Entry 6RDJ (electron microscopy, 2.90 A resolution); this record covers chains T and Y of the 20 polymer chains in the assembly.

# Chain T
Protein: ATP synthase subunit alpha
From: Polytomella sp. Pringsheim 198.80
Reference sequence: A0ZW40 (A0ZW40_9CHLO); numbering as in UniProt (aligned over 1-562)
Amino-acid sequence (562 residues; numbered 1 to 562; the number before each row is that of its first residue):
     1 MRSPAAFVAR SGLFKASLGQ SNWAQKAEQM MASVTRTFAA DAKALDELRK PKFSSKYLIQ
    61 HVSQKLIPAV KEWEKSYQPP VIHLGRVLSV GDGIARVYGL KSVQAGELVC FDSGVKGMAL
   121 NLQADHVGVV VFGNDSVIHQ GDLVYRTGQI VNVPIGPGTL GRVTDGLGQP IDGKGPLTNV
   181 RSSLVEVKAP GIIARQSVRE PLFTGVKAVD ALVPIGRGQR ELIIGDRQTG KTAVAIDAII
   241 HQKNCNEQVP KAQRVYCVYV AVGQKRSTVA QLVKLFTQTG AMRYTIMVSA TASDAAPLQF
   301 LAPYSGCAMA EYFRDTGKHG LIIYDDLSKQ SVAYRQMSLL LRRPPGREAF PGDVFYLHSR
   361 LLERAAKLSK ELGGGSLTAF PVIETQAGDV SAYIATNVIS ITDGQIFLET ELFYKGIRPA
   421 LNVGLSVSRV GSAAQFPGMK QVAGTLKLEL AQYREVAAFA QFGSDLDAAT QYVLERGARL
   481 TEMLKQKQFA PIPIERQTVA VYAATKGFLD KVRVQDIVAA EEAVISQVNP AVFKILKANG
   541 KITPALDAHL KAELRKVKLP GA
Unresolved in the structure: 1-84
Sequence notes: conflict Arg-266 (Lys in A0ZW40)
Bound ions: Mg2+: Thr-232 (together with ATP)
Residues lining bound ligands:
  - ADP (adenosine-5'-diphosphate): Val-427, Ser-428, Arg-429
  - ATP (adenosine-5'-triphosphate): Arg-227, Gln-228, Thr-229, Gly-230, Lys-231, Thr-232, Ala-233, Glu-384, Phe-413, Arg-418, Pro-419, Gln-486, Lys-487, Gln-488

# Chain Y
Protein: ATP synthase subunit beta
From: Polytomella sp. Pringsheim 198.80
Notes: EC 7.1.2.2
Reference sequence: A0ZW41 (A0ZW41_9CHLO); residue numbers follow UniProt; this construct covers 1-574
Amino-acid sequence (574 residues; row label = number of the first residue in the row):
     1 MALRYAAGLA KNVVQRQGAS LNIARAFAAE PAPAIDAGYV SQVIGPVVDV RFDGELPSIL
    61 SSLEVEGHSV RLVLEVAQHM GDNTVRCIAM DSTDGLVRGQ KVVDTGSPIK VPVGRGTLGR
   121 IMNVIGEPVD EQGPIDAADI WSIHREAPEF TEQSTEQEIL VTGIKVVDLL APYQRGGKIG
   181 LFGGAGVGKT VLIMELINNV AKAHGGFSVF AGVGERTREG NDLYREMIES GVIKLGAERG
   241 NSKCTLVYGQ MNEPPGARAR VALTGLTVAE YFRDIEGQDV LLFVDNIFRF TQANSEVSAL
   301 LGRIPSAVGY QPTLATDLGG LQERITTTTK GSITSVQAVY VPADDLTDPA PATTFAHLDA
   361 TTVLSRSIAE LGIYPAVDPL DSTSRMLNPN VIGAEHYNVA RGVQKVLQDY KNLQDIIAIL
   421 GMDELSEEDK LTVARARKIQ RFLSQPFQVA EVFTGTPGKY VDLADTISGF QGVLTGKYDD
   481 LPEMAFYMVG DIKEVKEKAD KMAKDIASRK EADNKKVSEE LKDIPSLDKL VSEIKEVVIE
   541 EDDGLEEDFK AEALSSETVV LNEEGKSVPL PKKN
Unresolved in the structure: 1-35, 557-574
Sequence notes: conflict Ala-350 (Gly in A0ZW41), Leu-387 (Arg in A0ZW41)
Bound ions: Mg2+: Thr-190 (together with ADP)
Residues lining bound ligands:
  - ADP (adenosine-5'-diphosphate): Gly-184, Ala-185, Gly-186, Val-187, Gly-188, Lys-189, Thr-190, Val-191, Arg-216, Tyr-374, Phe-447, Ala-450, Phe-453, Thr-454
  - ATP (adenosine-5'-triphosphate): Thr-383, Ser-384, Arg-385, Leu-387, Asn-388, Tyr-397

# Interface between chain T and chain Y
Pairs across the interface (135; chain T residue first):
  Gly-99(T) / Arg-98(Y)  hydrogen bond (backbone-side chain)
  Leu-100(T) / Arg-98(Y)  hydrogen bond (backbone-side chain)
  Lys-101(T) / Arg-98(Y)
  Ser-102(T) / Val-97(Y)
  Val-103(T) / Leu-96(Y)
  Val-103(T) / Val-97(Y)
  Gln-104(T) / Gly-95(Y)
  Gln-104(T) / Leu-96(Y)
  Gln-104(T) / Val-97(Y)
  Ala-105(T) / Val-43(Y)  hydrophobic
  Ala-105(T) / Thr-93(Y)
  Ala-105(T) / Asp-94(Y)
  Ala-105(T) / Gly-95(Y)  hydrogen bond (backbone-backbone)
  Ala-105(T) / Leu-96(Y)  hydrogen bond (backbone-backbone)
  Leu-120(T) / Val-43(Y)
  Asn-121(T) / Ile-44(Y)
  Leu-122(T) / Gln-42(Y)
  Leu-122(T) / Val-43(Y)  hydrogen bond (backbone-backbone)
  Leu-122(T) / Leu-96(Y)
  Leu-122(T) / Arg-98(Y)
  Gln-123(T) / Ile-44(Y)
  Gln-123(T) / Arg-98(Y)  hydrogen bond (backbone-side chain)
  Ala-124(T) / Ser-41(Y)
  His-126(T) / Arg-98(Y)
  Val-127(T) / Arg-98(Y)
  Pro-157(T) / Leu-545(Y)  hydrophobic
  Pro-157(T) / Phe-549(Y)
  Leu-160(T) / Leu-545(Y)  hydrophobic
  Asn-179(T) / Glu-546(Y)
  Asn-179(T) / Phe-549(Y)
  Asn-179(T) / Lys-550(Y)
  Val-180(T) / Phe-549(Y)
  Arg-181(T) / Phe-549(Y)
  Lys-188(T) / Asp-91(Y)  salt bridge
  Lys-188(T) / Asn-252(Y)
  Lys-188(T) / Glu-253(Y)
  Ala-189(T) / Asn-252(Y)
  Pro-190(T) / Thr-217(Y)
  Gly-191(T) / Thr-217(Y)
  Ile-192(T) / Ile-121(Y)  hydrophobic
  Ile-192(T) / Thr-217(Y)
  Ile-192(T) / Asn-221(Y)  hydrogen bond (backbone-side chain)
  Ile-192(T) / Tyr-248(Y)  hydrophobic
  Ile-193(T) / Val-129(Y)
  Ile-193(T) / Asp-130(Y)
  Ile-193(T) / Glu-131(Y)
  Ile-193(T) / Tyr-224(Y)  hydrophobic
  Ile-193(T) / Arg-225(Y)
  Arg-195(T) / Thr-217(Y)
  Arg-195(T) / Asn-221(Y)  hydrogen bond (backbone-side chain)
  Gln-196(T) / Asn-221(Y)
  Arg-220(T) / Arg-216(Y)
  Arg-220(T) / Met-251(Y)
  Glu-247(T) / Ile-539(Y)
  Gln-248(T) / Ile-539(Y)
  Val-249(T) / Ile-539(Y)
  Pro-250(T) / Val-538(Y)
  Pro-250(T) / Glu-540(Y)
  Lys-251(T) / Glu-540(Y)  hydrogen bond (backbone-side chain)
  Lys-251(T) / Asp-543(Y)
  Arg-254(T) / Glu-540(Y)
  Arg-254(T) / Glu-541(Y)
  Arg-254(T) / Asp-543(Y)  salt bridge
  Tyr-256(T) / Asp-543(Y)
  Tyr-256(T) / Leu-545(Y)  hydrophobic
  Arg-283(T) / Glu-541(Y)
  Arg-283(T) / Asp-543(Y)  salt bridge
  Tyr-284(T) / Asp-543(Y)
  Tyr-312(T) / Phe-549(Y)
  Tyr-312(T) / Glu-552(Y)
  Thr-316(T) / Glu-552(Y)
  Lys-318(T) / Leu-545(Y)
  Arg-343(T) / Ile-44(Y)
  Arg-343(T) / Gly-45(Y)
  Pro-344(T) / Ala-299(Y)
  Arg-347(T) / Val-308(Y)
  Arg-347(T) / Gly-309(Y)
  Gly-352(T) / Glu-296(Y)
  Asp-353(T) / Pro-46(Y)
  Asp-353(T) / Glu-296(Y)
  Asp-353(T) / Leu-300(Y)
  Phe-355(T) / Met-251(Y)  hydrophobic
  Phe-355(T) / Arg-289(Y)
  Phe-355(T) / Gln-292(Y)
  Phe-355(T) / Glu-296(Y)
  Tyr-356(T) / Asn-252(Y)
  Tyr-356(T) / Glu-253(Y)
  Tyr-356(T) / Pro-254(Y)
  Tyr-356(T) / Pro-255(Y)
  Tyr-356(T) / Arg-258(Y)
  Tyr-356(T) / Glu-296(Y)
  Ser-359(T) / Met-251(Y)  hydrogen bond (side chain-backbone)
  Glu-363(T) / Arg-216(Y)
  Glu-363(T) / Thr-217(Y)  hydrogen bond
  Glu-363(T) / Met-251(Y)
  Glu-363(T) / Asn-252(Y)
  Ser-391(T) / Ala-343(Y)
  Thr-396(T) / Tyr-340(Y)  hydrogen bond (backbone-side chain)
  Thr-396(T) / Pro-342(Y)
  Ile-399(T) / Ala-185(Y)  hydrophobic
  Ile-399(T) / Arg-216(Y)
  Ser-400(T) / Arg-216(Y)  hydrogen bond (backbone-side chain)
  Ser-400(T) / Arg-289(Y)  hydrogen bond
  Ser-400(T) / Tyr-340(Y)
  Ile-401(T) / Arg-216(Y)  hydrogen bond (backbone-side chain)
  Ile-401(T) / Met-251(Y)
  Thr-402(T) / Arg-216(Y)  hydrogen bond (backbone-side chain)
  Asp-403(T) / Arg-216(Y)  salt bridge
  Asp-403(T) / Arg-218(Y)  salt bridge
  Gly-424(T) / Glu-370(Y)
  Leu-425(T) / Glu-370(Y)
  Arg-429(T) / Ala-185(Y)
  Arg-429(T) / Gly-186(Y)
  Arg-429(T) / Arg-216(Y)
  Arg-429(T) / Arg-218(Y)
  Arg-429(T) / Phe-453(Y)
  Ser-432(T) / Phe-453(Y)  hydrogen bond (side chain-backbone)
  Phe-459(T) / Ile-417(Y)
  Phe-459(T) / Ala-418(Y)
  Phe-459(T) / Leu-420(Y)
  Phe-459(T) / Gly-421(Y)
  Phe-462(T) / Ala-418(Y)
  Phe-462(T) / Ile-419(Y)  hydrophobic
  Ser-464(T) / Leu-420(Y)  hydrogen bond (side chain-backbone)
  Asn-529(T) / Leu-527(Y)
  Lys-534(T) / Ile-534(Y)
  Ile-535(T) / Leu-530(Y)  hydrophobic
  Ile-535(T) / Ile-534(Y)  hydrophobic
  Ala-538(T) / Ile-534(Y)  hydrophobic
  Pro-544(T) / Ile-524(Y)
  Ala-545(T) / Asp-523(Y)
  Ala-545(T) / Ile-524(Y)  hydrophobic
  Ala-545(T) / Leu-530(Y)
  His-549(T) / Pro-525(Y)  hydrogen bond (side chain-backbone)
  His-549(T) / Leu-527(Y)
Other interface residues (no listed pair), chain T (88 interface residues in all): Gly-106, Ile-150, Ile-155, Gly-156, Glu-186, Ser-197, Val-198, Pro-345, Asn-397, Gly-431, Ala-433, Ala-531, Val-532, Leu-546, Ala-548, Ala-552, Glu-553, Arg-555
Other interface residues (no listed pair), chain Y (78 interface residues in all): Glu-215, Gly-220, Asp-222, Ser-295, Pro-305, Val-452, Val-517, Ser-526, Val-531, Val-537, Asp-542, Gly-544, Asp-548

# Summary
The interface between chain T and chain Y involves 88 residues on one side and 78 on the other, with 19
hydrogen bonds and 5 salt bridges. Polar contacts include Lys-188(T)/Asp-91(Y), Arg-254(T)/Asp-543(Y) and
Arg-283(T)/Asp-543(Y). ADP is bound between chain T and chain Y.
Here chain T is ATP synthase subunit alpha and chain Y is ATP synthase subunit beta, both from Polytomella sp.
Pringsheim 198.80. Entry 6RDJ (Cryo-EM structure of Polytomella F-ATP synthase, Rotary substate 1A, focussed
refinement of F1 head and rotor) was determined by electron microscopy, deposited together with 6RD4, 6RD5,
6RD6, 6RD7, 6RD8, 6RD9 and 46 further entries.
